PDB entry 9RF2 | X-ray diffraction, 1.60 A resolution | chain A

# Chain A
Name: Monoacylglycerol lipase
From: Mycobacterium tuberculosis H37Rv
Notes: EC 3.1.1.23
UniProt: O07427 (MGLL_MYCTU); numbering as in UniProt (aligned over 1-279)
Amino-acid sequence (307 residues; numbered -27 to 279; the number before each row is that of its first residue; numbers below 1 keep their minus sign (Met-27 is residue -27)):
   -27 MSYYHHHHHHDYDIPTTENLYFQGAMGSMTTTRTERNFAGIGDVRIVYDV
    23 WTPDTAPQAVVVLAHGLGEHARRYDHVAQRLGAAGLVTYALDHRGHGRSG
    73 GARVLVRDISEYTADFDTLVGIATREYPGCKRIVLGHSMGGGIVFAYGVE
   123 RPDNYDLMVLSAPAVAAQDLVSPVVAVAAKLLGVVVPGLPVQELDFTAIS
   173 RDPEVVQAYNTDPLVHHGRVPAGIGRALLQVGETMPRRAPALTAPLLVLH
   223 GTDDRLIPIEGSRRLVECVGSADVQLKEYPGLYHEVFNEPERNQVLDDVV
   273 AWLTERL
Disordered / not traced: -27 to 1
Construct notes: initiating methionine (-27); expression tag (-26 to 0); engineered mutation Ala74 (Lys in O07427)
UniProt features mapped onto this chain:
  - active site: Ser110 (Nucleophile), Asp226 (Charge relay system), His256 (Charge relay system)
  - mutagenesis: Ser110 (S110A: Loss of lipase activity), Asp226 (D226A: Loss of lipase activity), His256 (H256A: Loss of lipase activity)
Ligand contacts: 8KE / I3F: Gly38, Leu39, Glu41, Arg45, His109, Ser110, Met111, Ala139, Leu142, Val143, Val147, Ala151, Val163, Gln164, Leu166, Ile171, Tyr181, Val192, Gly197, Leu200, Leu201, Leu228, Ile229, His256, Glu257
What the authors report for this chain:
  - catalytic residues: Leu39, Ser110, Met111, Asp226, His256
  - binding site for the ligand I3F: Leu39, His109, Ser110, Met111, Ala139, Leu142, Val143, Val147, Gln164, Leu166, Val192, Gly197, Leu200, Leu201, Leu228, Ile229, Glu257
  - contacts within the chain: Arg45-Glu257 (salt bridge)
  - conformationally variable residues (side-chain flip): Gln164, Phe168

# In short
Bound to chain A: 8KE / I3F. Curated annotation (UniProt) lists 3 active-site residues and 3 mutagenesis
sites. From the paper: catalytic residues Leu39, Ser110 and Met111 among others; a binding site for the ligand
I3F at Leu39, His109 and Ser110 among others.
Chain A is Monoacylglycerol lipase (Mycobacterium tuberculosis H37Rv); the structure, M. tuberculosis meets
European Lead Factory: identification and structural characterization of novel Rv0183 inhibitors using X-ray
..., was determined by X-ray diffraction together with 9RF5 and 9RHW from the same study.
